PDB entry 4XV5 | X-ray diffraction, 1.65 A resolution | chain A

[Chain A]
Protein: Cytochrome c peroxidase, mitochondrial
From: Saccharomyces cerevisiae (strain ATCC 204508 / S288c)
Notes: EC 1.11.1.5
UniProtKB: P00431 (CCPR_YEAST); aligned to UniProt positions 71-359 over residues 4-292 (the alignment contains insertions or deletions, so no single offset holds)
Chain sequence (292 residues; each row starts with the number of its first residue):
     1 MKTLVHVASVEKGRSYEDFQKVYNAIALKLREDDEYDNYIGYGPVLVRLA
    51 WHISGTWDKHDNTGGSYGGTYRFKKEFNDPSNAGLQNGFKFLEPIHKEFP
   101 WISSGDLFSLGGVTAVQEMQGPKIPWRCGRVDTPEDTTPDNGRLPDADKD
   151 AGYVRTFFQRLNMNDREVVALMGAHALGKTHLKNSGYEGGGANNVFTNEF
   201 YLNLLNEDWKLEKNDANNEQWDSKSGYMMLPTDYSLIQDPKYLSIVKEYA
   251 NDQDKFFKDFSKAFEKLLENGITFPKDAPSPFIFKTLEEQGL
Unresolved in the structure: 1-3
Construct notes: initiating methionine (1); expression tag (2-3); conflict Ile53 (Thr120 in P00431), Gly152 (Asp219 in P00431); engineered mutation Gly190 (Pro257 in P00431), Gly191 (Trp258 in P00431)
Bound ions: heme Fe near His175 (its only coordinating residue here)
Residues lining bound ligands:
  - benzimidazole (BZI), molecule 1: Arg72, Phe89, Leu92, Glu93, His96, Ser104, Leu107, Phe108
  - benzimidazole (BZI), molecule 2: His175, Leu177, Gly178, Lys179, Thr180, Gly190, Met228, Met229, Leu230, Asp233
  - heme (HEM): Pro44, Val45, Val47, Arg48, Trp51, Pro145, Asp146, Ala147, Val154, Phe158, Leu171, Met172, Ala174, His175, Leu177, Gly178, Lys179, Thr180, His181, Asn184, Ser185, Tyr187, Leu230, Thr232, Phe260, Phe264
UniProt features mapped onto this chain:
  - active site: His52 (Proton acceptor)
  - binding site (heme b): His175
  - site: Arg48 (Transition state stabilizer)
  - modified residue: Tyr153 (Phosphotyrosine)
Reported in the primary citation:
  - binding site for benzimidazole: His96
  - conformationally variable residues (side-chain flip): His96

[Summary]
Chain A binds heme and benzimidazole. Curated annotation (UniProt) lists active-site residue His52 and heme
b-binding residue His175. From the paper: a binding site for benzimidazole at His96; conformational
variability at His96.
Chain A is Cytochrome c peroxidase, mitochondrial (Saccharomyces cerevisiae (strain ATCC 204508 / S288c)); the
structure, CcP gateless cavity, was determined by X-ray diffraction together with 4XVA, 4XV4, 4XV6, 4XV7 and
4XV8 from the same study.
